PDB entry 9J3E | electron microscopy, 3.00 A resolution | chains F and K of the 12 polymer chains in the assembly

# Chain F
Molecule: RND efflux system, MexC-like protein
From: Klebsiella pneumoniae
Reference sequence: A0A411AKL2 (A0A411AKL2_KLEPN); residues 1-387 here = UniProt positions 1-387
Sequence (395 residues; each row starts with the number of its first residue):
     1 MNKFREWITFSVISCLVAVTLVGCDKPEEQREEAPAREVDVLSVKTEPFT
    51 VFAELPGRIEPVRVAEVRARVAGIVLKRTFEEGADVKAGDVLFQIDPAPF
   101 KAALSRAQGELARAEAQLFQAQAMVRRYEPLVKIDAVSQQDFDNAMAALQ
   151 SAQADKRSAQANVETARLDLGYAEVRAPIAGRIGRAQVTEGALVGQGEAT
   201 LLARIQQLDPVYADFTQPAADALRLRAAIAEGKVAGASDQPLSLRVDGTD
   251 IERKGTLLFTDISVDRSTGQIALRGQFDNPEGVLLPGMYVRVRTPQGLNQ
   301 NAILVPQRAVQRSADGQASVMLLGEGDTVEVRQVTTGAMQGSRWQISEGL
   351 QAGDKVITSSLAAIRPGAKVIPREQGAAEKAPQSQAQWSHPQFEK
Not modelled in the structure: 1-35, 374-395
Sequence notes: expression tag (388-395)

# Chain K
Molecule: Efflux pump membrane transporter
From: Klebsiella pneumoniae
Reference sequence: A0A411AKL6 (A0A411AKL6_KLEPN); residue numbers follow UniProt; this construct covers 1-1044
Sequence (1044 residues; numbered 1 to 1044; the number before each row is that of its first residue):
     1 MPLFFIRRPNFAWVVALFISLGGLLVIPFLPVAQYPNVAPPQITVTATYP
    51 GASAQVLTDSVTSVIEEELNGAKNLLYFESTSNANGIAEITVTFQPGTDP
   101 ELAQVDVQNRLKKAEARMPQAVLTLGIQTEQATAGFLLIYSLRYKDGDKN
   151 ANTTALADYAVRNVNNEIRRLPGVGKLQFFDSEAAMRVWIDPQKLVGYGL
   201 SIDDVNNAIRTQNVQVPAGAFGSTPGSSEQELTATLTVKGTLDNPEEFAA
   251 IVLRANQDGSRLTLGDVARIEVGSQDYNFGSRQDGKPAVAAAVQLSPGAN
   301 AIQTAEAVKQRLTELSANFPDNVEFSVPYDTSRFVDVAIDKVIMTLIEAM
   351 VLVFLVMFLFLQNVRYTLIPSIVVPVCLLGTLTFMYLLGFSVNMMTMFGM
   401 VLAIGILVDDAIVVVENVERIMAEEGLAPVPATIKAMGQVSGAIIGITLV
   451 LSAVFLPLAFMAGSVGVIYQQFSLSLAVSILFSGFLALTFTPALCATLLK
   501 PIPVGHHEKTGFFGWFNRKFTSLTSRYTKLNDKLVPRAGRVMFIYLGVVV
   551 LMGFLYMRLPESFVPVEDQGYMIVDIQLPPGATRERTSAAGGELESFLMA
   601 REAVQTTFLVLGFSFSGMGENAAIAFPLLKDWSERDSSQSPEAESAAVNQ
   651 HFANLDDGAIMAVPPPPVEGLGNSGGFALRLQDRAGLGRDALLAARDEVL
   701 GKVNGNPKFLYAMMEGLAEAPQLRLVIDREQARTLGVSFEAISSALSTAF
   751 GSSVINDFANAGRQQRVVVQAEQAERMTPESVLRLHVPNDSGSLVPLSAF
   801 VTTSWEEGPVQVARYNGYPSIRIAGDAAPGVSTGEAMLELERIAAELPEG
   851 IGYEWTGLSYQERVASGQATMLFALAITVVFLLLVALYESWAIPLTVMLI
   901 VPVGALGAVLAVTAIGLPNDVYFKVGLITVIGLAAKNAILIVEFAKDLWE
   951 DGYSLRDAAVEAARLRFRPIIMTSMAFMLGVVPLAIATGAGAASQRALGT
  1001 GVLGGMLSATMLGVIFVPIFFVWVLSLLRTKPQQTDNHPLHKAE
Not modelled in the structure: 1033-1044
Residues lining bound ligands: 1-(naphthalen-1-ylmethyl)piperazine (A1EAN): Phe-136, Ile-139, Phe-180, Tyr-329, Tyr-571, Phe-608, Phe-613, Phe-615, Phe-626

# Chain F / chain K interface
Contacting residue pairs (43; chain F residue first):
  Arg-37(F) / Ala-653(K)  hydrogen bond (side chain-backbone)
  Arg-37(F) / Asn-654(K)
  Arg-37(F) / Leu-655(K)  hydrogen bond (side chain-backbone)
  Glu-38(F) / Asn-654(K)  hydrogen bond (backbone-side chain)
  Asp-40(F) / Asp-656(K)
  Pro-56(F) / Val-196(K)  hydrophobic
  Arg-58(F) / Gly-197(K)  hydrogen bond (side chain-backbone)
  Pro-218(F) / Pro-796(K)  hydrophobic
  Pro-218(F) / Ser-798(K)
  Asp-221(F) / Ser-798(K)
  Asp-247(F) / Lys-194(K)
  Arg-266(F) / Leu-735(K)
  Ser-267(F) / Leu-735(K)
  Ser-267(F) / Asn-789(K)  hydrogen bond
  Ser-267(F) / Ser-791(K)  hydrogen bond
  Ser-267(F) / Ser-793(K)
  Ser-267(F) / Val-795(K)
  Thr-268(F) / Ser-793(K)
  Thr-268(F) / Leu-794(K)
  Thr-268(F) / Val-795(K)
  Thr-268(F) / Pro-796(K)
  Gln-270(F) / Pro-796(K)
  Tyr-289(F) / Gln-193(K)  hydrogen bond (side chain-backbone)
  Tyr-289(F) / Gly-197(K)
  Arg-291(F) / Asp-191(K)  salt bridge
  Arg-291(F) / Gln-193(K)
  Arg-308(F) / Arg-586(K)
  Arg-308(F) / Asp-657(K)  salt bridge
  Arg-312(F) / Pro-721(K)
  Arg-312(F) / Trp-805(K)
  Arg-312(F) / Glu-807(K)
  Ser-313(F) / Glu-807(K)
  Ala-314(F) / Glu-807(K)
  Gly-316(F) / Trp-805(K)
  Ala-338(F) / Glu-780(K)
  Met-339(F) / Met-777(K)
  Met-339(F) / Pro-779(K)
  Met-339(F) / Glu-780(K)
  Ser-359(F) / Asp-656(K)
  Ser-360(F) / Leu-655(K)
  Ser-360(F) / Asp-656(K)  hydrogen bond (backbone-backbone)
  Arg-373(F) / Asn-654(K)
  Arg-373(F) / Asp-656(K)
Also at the interface, not in a pair above, chain F (31 interface residues in all): Ala-36, Glu-54, Ala-220, Gly-269, Asp-315, Gly-337, Ala-362
Also at the interface, not in a pair above, chain K (33 interface residues in all): Pro-579, Phe-652, Gly-658, Glu-775, Thr-778, His-786, Ala-799, Glu-806

# Overview
Chain F and chain K form an interface of 31 and 33 residues respectively; the contacts include 8 hydrogen
bonds and 2 salt bridges. Polar contacts include Arg-291(F)/Asp-191(K), Arg-308(F)/Asp-657(K) and
Arg-37(F)/Ala-653(K). Bound to chain K: 1-(naphthalen-1-ylmethyl)piperazine.
Here chain F is RND efflux system, MexC-like protein and chain K is Efflux pump membrane transporter, both
from Klebsiella pneumoniae. Entry 9J3E (Cryo-EM structure of TMexCD1-TOprJ1 in complex with
1-(1-naphthylmethyl)piperazine) was determined by electron microscopy.
